Entry 5YED (X-ray diffraction, 1.60 A resolution); this record covers chain A.

# Chain A
Molecule: Uncharacterized protein
Organism: Lokiarchaeum sp. GC14_75
Reference sequence: A0A0F8V8L2 (A0A0F8V8L2_9ARCH); residue numbers follow UniProt; this construct covers 1-134
Amino-acid sequence (136 residues; row label = number of the first residue in the row; numbers below 1 keep their minus sign (Gly-1 is residue -1)):
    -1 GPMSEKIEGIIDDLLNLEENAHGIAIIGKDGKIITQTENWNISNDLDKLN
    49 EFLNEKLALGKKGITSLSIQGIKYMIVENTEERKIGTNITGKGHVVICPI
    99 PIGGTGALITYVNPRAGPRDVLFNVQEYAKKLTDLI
Unresolved in the structure: -1 to 0, 57-60
Differences from the reference sequence: expression tag (-1 to 0)
Curated features (UniProtKB/Swiss-Prot):
  - region: Leu55 to Ile62 (Loki loop)

# In short
Chain A is Uncharacterized protein (Lokiarchaeum sp. GC14_75); the structure, Crystal structure of
LokiProfilin1, was determined by X-ray diffraction.
